PDB entry 2GWM | X-ray diffraction, 1.50 A resolution | chain A

[Chain A]
Molecule: 65 kDa virulence protein
Source organism: Salmonella typhimurium
UniProt: P55220 (VRP2_SALEN); residues 391-590 here = UniProt positions 391-590
Sequence (200 residues; numbered 391 to 590; the number before each row is that of its first residue):
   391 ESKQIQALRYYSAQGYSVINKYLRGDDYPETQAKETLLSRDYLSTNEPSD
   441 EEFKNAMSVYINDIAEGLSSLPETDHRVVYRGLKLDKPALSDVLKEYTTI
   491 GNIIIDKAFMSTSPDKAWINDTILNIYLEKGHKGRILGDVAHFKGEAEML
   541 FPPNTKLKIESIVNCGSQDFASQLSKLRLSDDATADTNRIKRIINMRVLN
Swiss-Prot annotation at these positions:
  - active site: Arg471, Ser501, Glu538

[Summary]
Curated annotation (UniProt) lists 3 active-site residues.
Chain A is 65 kDa virulence protein (Salmonella typhimurium); the structure, Crystal structure of the
Salmonella SpvB ATR Domain, was determined by X-ray diffraction together with 2GWL from the same study.
